Entry 3WBP (X-ray diffraction, 1.80 A resolution); this record covers chains A and B.

# Chain A (and B)
Name: C-type lectin domain family 4 member C
Organism: Homo sapiens
Notes: chain B of this document is another copy of the same molecule, construct and numbering; everything in this record applies to it too
UniProtKB: Q8WTT0 (CLC4C_HUMAN); residue numbers follow UniProt; this construct covers 83-210
Sequence (153 residues; each row starts with the number of its first residue):
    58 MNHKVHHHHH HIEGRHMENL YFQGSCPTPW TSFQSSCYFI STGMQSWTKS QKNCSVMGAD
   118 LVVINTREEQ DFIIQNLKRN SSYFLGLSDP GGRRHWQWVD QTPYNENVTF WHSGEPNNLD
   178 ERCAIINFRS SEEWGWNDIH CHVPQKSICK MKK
Disordered / not traced: 58-81, 189 (chain B: 58-81, 188-189)
Differences from the reference sequence: expression tag (58-82)
Cystine bridges: Cys83-Cys94, Cys111-Cys206, Cys180-Cys198

# Interface between chain A and chain B
Contacting residue pairs (110; chain A residue first):
  Trp104(A) with Val156(B), hydrophobic
  Gln108(A) with Val156(B)
  Asp117(A) with Val156(B); Asp157(B)
  Leu118(A) with Val156(B)
  Val119(A) with Trp155(B)
  Val120(A) with Trp155(B), hydrophobic; Asp157(B); Thr159(B)
  Ile121(A) with Trp155(B)
  Asn122(A) with Thr159(B)
  Arg124(A) with Phe167(B)
  Gln127(A) with Phe167(B)
  Gly143(A) with Gln154(B); Trp155(B); Val156(B), hydrogen bond (backbone-backbone)
  Leu144(A) with Trp153(B), hydrophobic; Gln154(B); Trp155(B), hydrophobic; Tyr161(B), hydrophobic; Trp168(B), hydrophobic
  Ser145(A) with Trp153(B); Gln154(B), hydrogen bond (backbone-backbone)
  Asp146(A) with Arg151(B), salt bridge; His152(B); Trp153(B)
  Pro147(A) with Gln154(B)
  Arg151(A) with Asp146(B), salt bridge; Asp177(B), hydrogen bond (side chain-backbone); Arg179(B)
  His152(A) with Asp146(B); His152(B)
  Trp153(A) with Leu144(B), hydrophobic; Ser145(B); Asp146(B); Arg179(B); Cys180(B); Asp195(B)
  Gln154(A) with Gly143(B); Leu144(B); Ser145(B), hydrogen bond (backbone-backbone); Pro147(B)
  Trp155(A) with Val119(B); Val120(B), hydrophobic; Ile121(B); Gly143(B); Leu144(B), hydrophobic; Trp193(B), hydrophobic
  Val156(A) with Trp104(B), hydrophobic; Gln108(B); Asp117(B); Leu118(B); Val120(B), hydrophobic; Gly143(B), hydrogen bond (backbone-backbone)
  Asp157(A) with Asp117(B); Val120(B); Lys209(B), salt bridge
  Thr159(A) with Val120(B); Asn122(B)
  Tyr161(A) with Leu144(B), hydrophobic
  Thr166(A) with Trp193(B)
  Phe167(A) with Gln127(B); Gly192(B); Trp193(B), hydrogen bond (backbone-backbone)
  Trp168(A) with Leu144(B), hydrophobic; Ala181(B), hydrophobic; Trp193(B); Asn194(B); Asp195(B)
  His169(A) with Asn184(B), hydrogen bond (side chain-backbone); Arg186(B); Glu190(B); Trp191(B); Gly192(B), hydrogen bond (side chain-backbone); Trp193(B), hydrogen bond (backbone-backbone)
  Ser170(A) with Arg186(B)
  Glu172(A) with Arg186(B), salt bridge; Trp193(B); Asn194(B); Asp195(B)
  Pro173(A) with Asp195(B)
  Asn174(A) with Asp195(B), hydrogen bond
  Leu176(A) with Leu176(B), hydrophobic
  Asp177(A) with Arg151(B), hydrogen bond (backbone-side chain)
  Arg179(A) with Arg151(B); Trp153(B)
  Cys180(A) with Trp153(B)
  Ala181(A) with Trp168(B), hydrophobic
  Asn184(A) with His169(B), hydrogen bond (backbone-side chain)
  Arg186(A) with His169(B); Ser170(B); Glu172(B), salt bridge
  Glu190(A) with His169(B)
  Trp191(A) with His169(B)
  Gly192(A) with Phe167(B); His169(B), hydrogen bond (backbone-side chain)
  Trp193(A) with Trp155(B), hydrophobic; Thr166(B); Phe167(B), hydrogen bond (backbone-backbone); Trp168(B); His169(B), hydrogen bond (backbone-backbone); Glu172(B)
  Asn194(A) with Trp168(B); Glu172(B)
  Asp195(A) with Trp153(B); Trp168(B); Glu172(B); Pro173(B); Asn174(B), hydrogen bond (side chain-backbone)
  Lys209(A) with Asp157(B), salt bridge
Other interface residues (no listed pair), chain A (47 interface residues in all): Glu178
Other interface residues (no listed pair), chain B (47 interface residues in all): Arg124, Glu178

# Overview
Chain A and chain B each contribute 47 residues to their interface; the contacts include 16 hydrogen bonds and
6 salt bridges. Among the polar pairs are Asp146(A)-Arg151(B), Asp157(A)-Lys209(B) and Glu172(A)-Arg186(B).
Both chains are C-type lectin domain family 4 member C (Homo sapiens). Entry 3WBP (Crystal structure of
carbohydrate recognition domain of Blood Dendritic Cell Antigen-2 (BDCA2) lectin (crystal form-1)) was
determined by X-ray diffraction (same publication as 3WBQ and 3WBR).
